PDB entry 4CYN | X-ray diffraction, 1.40 A resolution | chain A

== Chain A ==
Protein: Glycylpeptide N-tetradecanoyltransferase
Organism: Leishmania major
Notes: EC 2.3.1.97
Reference sequence: Q4Q5S8 (Q4Q5S8_LEIMA); numbering as in UniProt (aligned over 11-421)
Sequence (411 residues; row label = number of the first residue in the row):
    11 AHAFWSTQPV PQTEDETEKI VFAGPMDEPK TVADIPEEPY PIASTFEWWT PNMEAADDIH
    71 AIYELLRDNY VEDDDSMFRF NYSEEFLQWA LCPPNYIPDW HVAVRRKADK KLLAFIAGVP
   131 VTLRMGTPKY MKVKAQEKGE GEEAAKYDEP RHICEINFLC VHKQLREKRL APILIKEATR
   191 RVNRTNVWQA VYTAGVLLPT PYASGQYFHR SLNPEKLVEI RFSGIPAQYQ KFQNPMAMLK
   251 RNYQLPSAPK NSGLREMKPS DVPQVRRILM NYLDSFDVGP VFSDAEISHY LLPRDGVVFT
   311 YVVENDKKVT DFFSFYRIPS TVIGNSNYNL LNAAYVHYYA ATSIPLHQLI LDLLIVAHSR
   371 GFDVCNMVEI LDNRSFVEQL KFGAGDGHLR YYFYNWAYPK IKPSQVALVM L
Metal / ion sites: Mg2+: Leu175 (together with tetradecanoyl-coa)
Small-molecule neighbours:
  - A6M ((3R)-3-amino-4-(4-chlorophenyl)-1-[(3R,4S)-3-(4-chlorophenyl)-4-(hydroxymethyl)pyrrolidin-1-yl]butan-1-one): Tyr80, Val81, Phe90, Tyr92, Asn167, Thr203, Ala204, Gly205, Tyr217, Phe218, His219, Tyr326, Ile328, Tyr345, Asn376, Met377, Val378, Leu399, Met420, Leu421
  - tetradecanoyl-coa (MYA): Ala11, His12, Ala13, Phe14, Trp15, Asn79, Tyr80, Val81, Ile166, Asn167, Phe168, Leu169, Cys170, Val171, Leu175, Arg176, Glu177, Lys178, Arg179, Leu180, Ala181, Pro182, Ile185, Thr189, Val192, Asn193, Val197, Trp198, Gln199, Ala200, Tyr202, Thr203, Ala204, Val206, Leu208, Tyr404

== In short ==
Ligands of chain A: compound A6M and tetradecanoyl-coa.
Chain A is Glycylpeptide N-tetradecanoyltransferase (Leishmania major); the structure, Leishmania major
N-myristoyltransferase in complex with an aminoacylpyrrolidine inhibitor (2b), was determined by X-ray
diffraction (same publication as 4CYP, 4CYO and 4CYQ).
